4HNK - chains B and F of the 7 polymer chains in the assembly; structure by X-ray diffraction, 2.90 A resolution.

[Chain B (and F)]
Protein: ATP-dependent Clp protease proteolytic subunit
Source organism: Plasmodium falciparum
Notes: chain F of this document is another copy of the same molecule, construct and numbering; everything in this record applies to it too
Reference sequence: Q8IL98 (Q8IL98_PLAF7); residue numbers follow UniProt; this construct covers 49-244
Sequence (219 residues; row label = number of the first residue in the row):
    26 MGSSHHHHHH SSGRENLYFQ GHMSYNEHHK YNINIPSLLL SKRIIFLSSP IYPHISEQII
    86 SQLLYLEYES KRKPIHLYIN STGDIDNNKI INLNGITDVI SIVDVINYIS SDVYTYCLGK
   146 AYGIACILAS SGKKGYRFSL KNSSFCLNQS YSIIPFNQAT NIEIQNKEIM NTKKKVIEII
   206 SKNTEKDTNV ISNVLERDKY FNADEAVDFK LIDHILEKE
Not modelled in the structure: 26-60, 174-193, 243-244 (chain F: 26-60, 174-190, 244)
Sequence notes: expression tag (26-48)

[Interface between chain B and chain F]
Pairs across the interface (34; chain B residue first):
  Pro61(B) - Leu63(F)  hydrophobic
  Leu65(B) - Leu63(F)  hydrophobic
  Glu82(B) - Phe71(F)
  Glu82(B) - Ser73(F)  hydrogen bond
  Ile85(B) - Leu143(F)  hydrophobic
  Ser86(B) - Leu64(F)
  Ser86(B) - Phe71(F)
  Leu89(B) - Tyr103(F)  hydrophobic
  Tyr90(B) - Leu63(F)  hydrophobic
  Tyr90(B) - Leu64(F)  hydrophobic
  Tyr90(B) - Lys67(F)
  Tyr93(B) - Ile69(F)  hydrophobic
  Tyr93(B) - His101(F)
  Tyr93(B) - Tyr103(F)  hydrogen bond
  Tyr93(B) - Tyr141(F)
  Glu94(B) - Lys67(F)  salt bridge
  Ile125(B) - Asn167(F)
  Ser126(B) - Leu143(F)
  Ser126(B) - Gly144(F)
  Asp129(B) - Leu165(F)
  Asp129(B) - Lys166(F)
  Asp129(B) - Asn167(F)  hydrogen bond
  Val130(B) - Leu143(F)  hydrophobic
  Val130(B) - Leu165(F)  hydrophobic
  Asn132(B) - Lys243(F)
  Tyr133(B) - Tyr103(F)  hydrogen bond
  Tyr133(B) - Tyr141(F)
  Tyr133(B) - Leu165(F)  hydrophobic
  Tyr133(B) - Leu241(F)  hydrophobic
  Ile134(B) - Lys243(F)
  Ser135(B) - Lys243(F)
  Asp137(B) - Lys243(F)  salt bridge
  Lys200(B) - Asn167(F)  hydrogen bond (side chain-backbone)
  Glu203(B) - Lys166(F)  salt bridge
Also at the interface, not in a pair above, chain B (21 interface residues in all): Ser136
Also at the interface, not in a pair above, chain F (19 interface residues in all): Ser66, Asn105, Glu242

[Summary]
Chain B and chain F form an interface of 21 and 19 residues respectively, with 5 hydrogen bonds and 3 salt
bridges. Among the polar pairs are Glu94(B)-Lys67(F), Asp137(B)-Lys243(F) and Glu203(B)-Lys166(F).
Both chains are ATP-dependent Clp protease proteolytic subunit (Plasmodium falciparum). Entry 4HNK (Crystal
structure of an Enzyme) was determined by X-ray diffraction, deposited together with 4GM2.
